4QW5 - chains B and C of the 28 polymer chains in the assembly; structure by X-ray diffraction, 3.00 A resolution.

== Chain B ==
Molecule: Proteasome subunit alpha type-3
Source organism: Saccharomyces cerevisiae
Notes: EC 3.4.25.1
UniProt: P23638 (PSA3_YEAST); residues 0-257 here correspond to UniProt positions 1-258 (UniProt number = residue number + 1)
Amino-acid sequence (258 residues; row label = number of the first residue in the row; numbering starts at 0):
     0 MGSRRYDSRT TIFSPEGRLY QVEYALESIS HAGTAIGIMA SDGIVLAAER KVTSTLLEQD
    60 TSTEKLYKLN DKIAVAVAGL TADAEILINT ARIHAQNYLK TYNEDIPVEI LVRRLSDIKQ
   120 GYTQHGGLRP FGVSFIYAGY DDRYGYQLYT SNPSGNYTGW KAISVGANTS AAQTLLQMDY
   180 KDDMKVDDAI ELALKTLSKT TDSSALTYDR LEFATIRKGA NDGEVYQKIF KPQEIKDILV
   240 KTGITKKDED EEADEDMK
Unresolved in the structure: 0, 245-257
Swiss-Prot annotation at these positions:
  - cross-link (Glycyl lysine isopeptide (Lys-Gly)): Lys99 (interchain with G-Cter in ubiquitin), Lys198 (interchain with G-Cter in ubiquitin), Lys230 (interchain with G-Cter in ubiquitin)

== Chain C ==
Molecule: Proteasome subunit alpha type-4
Source organism: Saccharomyces cerevisiae
Notes: EC 3.4.25.1
UniProt: P40303 (PSA4_YEAST); residues -1 to 252 here correspond to UniProt positions 1-254 (UniProt number = residue number + 2)
Amino-acid sequence (254 residues; numbered -1 to 252; the number before each row is that of its first residue; numbers below 1 keep their minus sign (Met-1 is residue -1)):
    -1 MSGYDRALSI FSPDGHIFQV EYALEAVKRG TCAVGVKGKN CVVLGCERRS TLKLQDTRIT
    59 PSKVSKIDSH VVLSFSGLNA DSRILIEKAR VEAQSHRLTL EDPVTVEYLT RYVAGVQQRY
   119 TQSGGVRPFG VSTLIAGFDP RDDEPKLYQT EPSGIYSSWS AQTIGRNSKT VREFLEKNYD
   179 RKEPPATVEE CVKLTVRSLL EVVQTGAKNI EITVVKPDSD IVALSSEEIN QYVTQIEQEK
   239 QEQQEQDKKK KSNH
Unresolved in the structure: -1 to 0, 241-252
Swiss-Prot annotation at these positions:
  - modified residue: Thr58 (Phosphothreonine)

== Chain B / chain C interface ==
Pairs across the interface (75):
  Arg3(B) with Arg4(C)
  Asp6(B) with Tyr2(C), hydrogen bond; Arg4(C), salt bridge
  Arg8(B) with Arg4(C)
  Thr10(B) with Leu6(C); Arg125(C)
  Ile11(B) with Leu6(C), hydrophobic; Gln17(C)
  Phe12(B) with Gln17(C), hydrogen bond (backbone-side chain); Tyr20(C), hydrophobic; Ala21(C), hydrophobic; Leu76(C), hydrophobic; Arg125(C); Pro126(C); Gly128(C)
  Ser13(B) with Tyr20(C)
  Pro14(B) with Tyr20(C), hydrophobic; Glu23(C)
  Glu15(B) with Glu23(C); Arg27(C), hydrogen bond (backbone-side chain)
  Gly16(B) with Tyr20(C); Glu23(C); Ala24(C); Arg27(C), hydrogen bond (backbone-side chain)
  Arg17(B) with Arg27(C)
  Leu18(B) with Arg125(C)
  Met38(B) with Asp54(C)
  Arg112(B) with Arg81(C)
  Ser115(B) with Arg81(C), hydrogen bond (backbone-side chain)
  Asp116(B) with Arg81(C), salt bridge; Ile82(C)
  Gln119(B) with Ala78(C); Asp79(C); Ile82(C)
  Thr122(B) with Arg125(C), hydrogen bond (backbone-side chain)
  Gln123(B) with Tyr118(C); Gly123(C); Val124(C); Arg125(C), hydrogen bond (backbone-backbone); Phe127(C)
  His124(B) with Gly123(C); Val124(C)
  Gly125(B) with Tyr2(C); Gly123(C)
  Gly126(B) with Tyr2(C)
  Tyr143(B) with Arg56(C), hydrogen bond (backbone-side chain); Ile57(C), hydrophobic
  Tyr145(B) with Arg56(C), hydrogen bond (backbone-side chain)
  Gln146(B) with Ile57(C)
  Leu147(B) with Ile57(C)
  Tyr148(B) with Ile57(C)
  Ser153(B) with Ala78(C)
  Gly154(B) with Ala78(C); Arg81(C), hydrogen bond (backbone-side chain)
  Asn155(B) with Asn77(C); Ala78(C)
  Tyr156(B) with Pro59(C), hydrophobic; Arg81(C)
  Gly158(B) with Gln53(C); Asp54(C), hydrogen bond (backbone-backbone); Ile57(C); Thr58(C), hydrogen bond (backbone-side chain)
  Trp159(B) with Leu50(C), hydrophobic; Lys51(C); Leu52(C); Gln53(C); Asp54(C)
  Lys160(B) with Leu52(C), hydrogen bond (backbone-backbone); Gln53(C); Asp54(C)
  Ala161(B) with Leu52(C), hydrogen bond (backbone-backbone)
  Gln172(B) with Lys51(C)
  Leu175(B) with Leu52(C)
  Gln176(B) with Lys51(C); Leu52(C)
Other interface residues (no listed pair), chain B (41 interface residues in all): Glu108, Thr157, Tyr179

== In short ==
41 residues of chain B face 31 of chain C across their interface, with 14 hydrogen bonds and 2 salt bridges.
Polar pairs include Asp6(B)-Arg4(C), Asp116(B)-Arg81(C) and Asp6(B)-Tyr2(C).
Here chain B is Proteasome subunit alpha type-3 and chain C is Proteasome subunit alpha type-4, both from
Saccharomyces cerevisiae. Entry 4QW5 (yCP beta5-M45A mutant in complex with carfilzomib) was determined by
X-ray diffraction together with 4QUX, 4QUY, 4QV0, 4QV1, 4QV3, 4QV4 and 42 further entries from the same study.
